PDB entry 2ITE | X-ray diffraction, 1.60 A resolution | chain A

# Chain A
Molecule: Iron-regulated surface determinant protein A
From: Staphylococcus aureus
Notes: fragment: NEAT Domain (residues 62-184)
Reference sequence: Q7A152 (ISDA_STAAW); residue numbers follow UniProt; this construct covers 62-184
Chain sequence (127 residues; numbered 58 to 184; the number before each row is that of its first residue):
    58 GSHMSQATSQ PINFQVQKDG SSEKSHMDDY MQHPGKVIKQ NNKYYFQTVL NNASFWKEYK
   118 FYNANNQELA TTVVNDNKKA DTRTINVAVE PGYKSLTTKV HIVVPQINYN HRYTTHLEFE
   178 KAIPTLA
Not modelled in the structure: 58-63
Sequence notes: cloning artifact (58-61); modified residue (84, 88)
Modified positions: Mse61 (selenomethionine); Mse84 (selenomethionine; parent Met); Mse88 (selenomethionine; parent Met)
UniProt features mapped onto this chain:
  - binding site (heme): K75, S82, Y166

# Summary
UniProt lists 3 heme-binding residues.
Chain A is Iron-regulated surface determinant protein A (Staphylococcus aureus); the structure, Crystal
structure of the IsdA NEAT domain from Staphylococcus aureus, was determined by X-ray diffraction (same
publication as 2ITF).
